Entry 1P3I (X-ray diffraction, 2.30 A resolution); this record covers chains J and H of the 10 polymer chains in the assembly.

== Chain J ==
Molecule: Palindromic 146bp Human Alpha-Satellite DNA fragment
Source organism: Homo sapiens
Sequence (146 nucleotides; numbered 147 to 292; the number before each row is that of its first residue):
   147 ATCAATATCCACCTGCAGATTCTACCAAAAGTGTATTTGGAAACTGCTCC
   197 ATCAAAAGGCATGTTCAGCGGAATTCCGCTGAACATGCCTTTTGATGGAG
   247 CAGTTTCCAAATACACTTTTGGTAGAATCTGCAGGTGGATATTGAT

== Chain H ==
Name: Histone H2B
Source organism: Xenopus laevis
UniProtKB: P02281 (H2B1_XENLA); residues 1398-1522 here correspond to UniProt positions 1-125 (UniProt number = residue number - 1397)
Chain sequence (125 residues; numbered 1398 to 1522; the number before each row is that of its first residue):
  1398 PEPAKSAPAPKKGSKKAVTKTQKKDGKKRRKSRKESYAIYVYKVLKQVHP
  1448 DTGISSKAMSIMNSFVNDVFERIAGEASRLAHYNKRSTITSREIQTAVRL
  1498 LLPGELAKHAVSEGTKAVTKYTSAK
Unresolved in the structure: 1398-1428
Construct notes: conflict Gln1419 (Pro23 in P02281), Leu1442 (Met46 in P02281), Ser1457 (Gly61 in P02281), Val1466 (Ile70 in P02281)
UniProt features mapped onto this chain:
  - modified residue: Lys1413 (N6-acetyllysine)

== Interface between chain J and chain H ==
Pairs across the interface - 12 pairs, chain J then chain H:
  DA165(J) - Ser1452(H)  phosphate contact
  DA165(J) - Ser1453(H)  hydrogen bond to the phosphate
  DT166(J) - Tyr1439(H)  phosphate contact
  DA174(J) - Arg1430(H)  sugar contact
  DA175(J) - Glu1432(H)  phosphate contact
  DG185(J) - Ser1484(H)  hydrogen bond to the phosphate
  DG185(J) - Thr1485(H)  hydrogen bond to the phosphate
  DG186(J) - Arg1483(H)  phosphate contact
  DG186(J) - Ser1484(H)  hydrogen bond to the phosphate
  DG186(J) - Thr1485(H)  hydrogen bond to the phosphate
  DA187(J) - Arg1483(H)  salt bridge to the phosphate
  DG249(J) - Ser1429(H)  hydrogen bond to the phosphate
Also at the interface, not in a pair above, chain H (12 interface residues in all): Gly1450, Ile1451, Lys1482

== Summary ==
The interface between chain J and chain H involves 8 residues on one side and 12 on the other; the contacts
include 6 hydrogen bonds and 1 salt bridge. Among the polar pairs are DA165(J)-Ser1453(H), DG185(J)-Ser1484(H)
and DG185(J)-Thr1485(H).
Chain J is Palindromic 146bp Human Alpha-Satellite DNA fragment (Homo sapiens) and chain H is Histone H2B
(Xenopus laevis); the structure, Crystallographic Studies of Nucleosome Core Particles containing Histone
'Sin' Mutants, was determined by X-ray diffraction, deposited together with 1P34, 1P3A, 1P3B, 1P3F, 1P3G, 1P3K
and 4 further entries.
